5BXN - chains R and S of the 28 polymer chains in the assembly; structure by X-ray diffraction, 2.80 A resolution.

[Chain R]
Name: Proteasome subunit alpha type-5
Organism: Saccharomyces cerevisiae (strain ATCC 204508 / S288c)
Notes: EC 3.4.25.1
UniProtKB: P32379 (PSA5_YEAST); residues -7 to 252 here correspond to UniProt positions 1-260 (UniProt number = residue number + 8)
Sequence (260 residues; row label = number of the first residue in the row; numbers below 1 keep their minus sign (Met-7 is residue -7)):
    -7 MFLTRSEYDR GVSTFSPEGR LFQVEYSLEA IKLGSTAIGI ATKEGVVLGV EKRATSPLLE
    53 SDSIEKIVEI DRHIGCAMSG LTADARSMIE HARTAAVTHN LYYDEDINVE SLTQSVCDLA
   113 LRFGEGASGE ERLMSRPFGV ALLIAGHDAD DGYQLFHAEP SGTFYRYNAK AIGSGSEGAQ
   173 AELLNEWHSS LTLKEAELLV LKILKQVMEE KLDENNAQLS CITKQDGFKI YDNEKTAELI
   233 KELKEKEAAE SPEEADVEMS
Not modelled in the structure: -7 to 0, 118-124, 243-252

[Chain S]
Name: Proteasome subunit alpha type-6
Organism: Saccharomyces cerevisiae (strain ATCC 204508 / S288c)
Notes: EC 3.4.25.1
UniProtKB: P40302 (PSA6_YEAST); residues 0-233 here correspond to UniProt positions 1-234 (UniProt number = residue number + 1)
Sequence (234 residues; row label = number of the first residue in the row; numbering starts at 0):
     0 MFRNNYDGDT VTFSPTGRLF QVEYALEAIK QGSVTVGLRS NTHAVLVALK RNADELSSYQ
    60 KKIIKCDEHM GLSLAGLAPD ARVLSNYLRQ QCNYSSLVFN RKLAVERAGH LLCDKAQKNT
   120 QSYGGRPYGV GLLIIGYDKS GAHLLEFQPS GNVTELYGTA IGARSQGAKT YLERTLDTFI
   180 KIDGNPDELI KAGVEAISQS LRDESLTVDN LSIAIVGKDT PFTIYDGEAV AKYI
Not modelled in the structure: 0-2
Curated features (UniProtKB/Swiss-Prot):
  - modified residue: Ser13 (Phosphoserine)
  - cross-link: Lys190 (Glycyl lysine isopeptide (Lys-Gly) (interchain with G-Cter in ubiquitin))

[How chain R and chain S interact]
Residue-residue contacts - 45 pairs, chain R then chain S:
  Arg2(R) - Gly7(S)
  Ser5(R) - Arg125(S)
  Thr6(R) - Gly7(S)
  Thr6(R) - Gln20(S)
  Phe7(R) - Gln20(S)  hydrogen bond (backbone-side chain)
  Phe7(R) - Tyr23(S)
  Phe7(R) - Leu76(S)  hydrophobic
  Phe7(R) - Arg125(S)
  Phe7(R) - Pro126(S)
  Phe7(R) - Gly128(S)
  Ser8(R) - Tyr23(S)
  Pro9(R) - Tyr23(S)  hydrophobic
  Pro9(R) - Glu26(S)
  Glu10(R) - Glu26(S)
  Gly11(R) - Tyr23(S)
  Gly11(R) - Ala27(S)
  Leu13(R) - Arg125(S)
  Gln106(R) - Arg81(S)  hydrogen bond
  Asp110(R) - Arg81(S)  salt bridge
  Leu113(R) - Pro78(S)  hydrophobic
  Leu113(R) - Asp79(S)
  Leu113(R) - Arg125(S)
  Ser153(R) - Pro78(S)
  Gly154(R) - Pro78(S)
  Thr155(R) - Gln59(S)
  Thr155(R) - Pro78(S)
  Phe156(R) - Gln59(S)
  Tyr157(R) - Arg50(S)
  Tyr157(R) - Ala52(S)
  Tyr157(R) - Ser57(S)
  Tyr157(R) - Gln59(S)
  Arg158(R) - Ser56(S)
  Arg158(R) - Ser57(S)  hydrogen bond (backbone-backbone)
  Tyr159(R) - Ala52(S)
  Tyr159(R) - Asp53(S)
  Tyr159(R) - Leu55(S)
  Tyr159(R) - Ser56(S)
  Asn160(R) - Leu55(S)  hydrogen bond (backbone-backbone)
  Ala161(R) - Leu55(S)
  Gln172(R) - Asp53(S)  hydrogen bond
  Gln172(R) - Leu55(S)
  Leu175(R) - Leu55(S)
  Leu176(R) - Glu54(S)
  Leu176(R) - Leu55(S)  hydrophobic
  Trp179(R) - Leu55(S)  hydrophobic
Interface residues without a listed pair, chain R (26 interface residues in all): Gly3
Interface residues without a listed pair, chain S (25 interface residues in all): Asp6, Ala24, Gln30, Asn51, Gly123

[Overview]
26 residues of chain R and 25 residues of chain S are in contact; the contacts include 5 hydrogen bonds and 1
salt bridge. Among the polar pairs are Asp110(R)-Arg81(S), Phe7(R)-Gln20(S) and Gln106(R)-Arg81(S).
Chain R is Proteasome subunit alpha type-5 and chain S is Proteasome subunit alpha type-6, both from
Saccharomyces cerevisiae (strain ATCC 204508 / S288c); the structure, Yeast 20S proteasome beta2-G170A mutant
in complex with Bortezomib, was determined by X-ray diffraction (same publication as 5BXL).
